PDB entry 1KK8 | X-ray diffraction, 2.30 A resolution | chains A and C of the 3 polymer chains in the assembly

Chain A:
Molecule: Myosin Heavy Chain, Striated muscle
Organism: Argopecten irradians
Notes: fragment: myosin heavy chain; engineered mutation(s): FRAGMENT: PAPAIN DIGESTED, SUBFRAGMENT 1 (S1)
UniProt: P24733 (MYS_AEQIR); numbering as in UniProt (aligned over 1-837)
Amino-acid sequence (837 residues; each row starts with the number of its first residue):
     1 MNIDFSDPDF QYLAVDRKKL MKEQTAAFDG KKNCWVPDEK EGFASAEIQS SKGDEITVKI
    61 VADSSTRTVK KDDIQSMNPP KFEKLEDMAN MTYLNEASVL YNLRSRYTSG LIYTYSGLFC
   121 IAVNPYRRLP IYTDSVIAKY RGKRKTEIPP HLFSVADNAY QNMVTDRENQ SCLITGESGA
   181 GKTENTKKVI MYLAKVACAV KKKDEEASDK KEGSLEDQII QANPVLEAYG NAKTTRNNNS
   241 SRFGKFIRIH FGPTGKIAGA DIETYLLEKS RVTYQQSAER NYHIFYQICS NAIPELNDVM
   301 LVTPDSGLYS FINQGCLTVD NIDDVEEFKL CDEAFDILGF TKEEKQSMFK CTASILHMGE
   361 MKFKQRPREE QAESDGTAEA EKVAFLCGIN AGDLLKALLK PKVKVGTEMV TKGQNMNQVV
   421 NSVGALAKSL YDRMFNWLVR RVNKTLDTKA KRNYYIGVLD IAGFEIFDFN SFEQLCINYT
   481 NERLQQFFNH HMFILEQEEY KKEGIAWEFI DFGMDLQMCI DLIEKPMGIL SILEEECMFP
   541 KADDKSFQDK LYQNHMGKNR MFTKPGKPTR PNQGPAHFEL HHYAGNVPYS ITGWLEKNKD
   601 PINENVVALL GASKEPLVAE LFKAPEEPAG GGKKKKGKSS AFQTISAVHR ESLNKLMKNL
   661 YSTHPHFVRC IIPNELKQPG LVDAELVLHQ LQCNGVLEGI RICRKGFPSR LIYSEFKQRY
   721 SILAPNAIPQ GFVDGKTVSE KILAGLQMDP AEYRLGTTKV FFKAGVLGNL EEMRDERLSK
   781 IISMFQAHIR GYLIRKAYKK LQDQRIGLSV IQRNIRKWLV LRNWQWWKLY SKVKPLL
Disordered / not traced: 23-24, 202-209, 366-369, 405-408, 625-642, 699-703, 731-733
Bound ions: Mg2+: T183, S241 (together with ADP, beryllium trifluoride)
Ligand contacts: ADP / beryllium trifluoride: I112, N124, P125, Y126, R127, R128, Y132, E177, S178, G179, A180, G181, K182, T183, E184, N185, N237, N239, S240, S241
UniProt features mapped onto this chain:
  - region: L653 to E675 (Actin-binding)
  - binding site (ATP): G176 to T183
What the authors report for this chain:
  - Mg2+ coordination: T183, S241
  - conformationally variable residues (loop rearrangement): I461 to G463
  - binding site for the ligand ADP: N237
  - binding site for beryllium trifluoride: N237

Chain C:
Molecule: Myosin Essential Light Chain, Striated adductor muscle
Organism: Argopecten irradians
Notes: fragment: myosin essential light chain
UniProt: P07291 (MLE_AEQIR); residues 1-154 here = UniProt positions 1-154
Amino-acid sequence (154 residues; numbered 1 to 154; the number before each row is that of its first residue):
     1 PKLSQDEIDD LKDVFELFDF WDGRDGAVDA FKLGDVCRCL GINPRNEDVF AVGGTHKMGE
    61 KSLPFEEFLP AYEGLMDCEQ GTFADYMEAF KTFDREGQGF ISGAELRHVL TALGERLSDE
   121 DVDEIIKLTD LQEDLEGNVK YEDFVKKVMA GPYP
Bound ions: Ca2+: D19, D22, G23, D25, A27

Interface between chain A and chain C:
Contacting residue pairs (97; chain A residue first):
  K31(A) - R95(C)
  K31(A) - E96(C)
  I48(A) - R95(C)
  S50(A) - R95(C)
  S51(A) - R95(C)
  S51(A) - E105(C)  hydrogen bond
  K52(A) - E105(C)  hydrogen bond (backbone-side chain)
  K52(A) - H108(C)
  G53(A) - E105(C)  hydrogen bond (backbone-side chain)
  G53(A) - H108(C)
  S721(A) - E88(C)  hydrogen bond
  S721(A) - K91(C)  hydrogen bond
  P725(A) - A84(C)
  P725(A) - D85(C)
  P725(A) - E88(C)
  N726(A) - T82(C)  hydrogen bond
  N726(A) - A84(C)
  N726(A) - D85(C)  hydrogen bond
  R774(A) - T92(C)
  R777(A) - E79(C)  salt bridge
  L778(A) - A89(C)  hydrophobic
  L778(A) - T92(C)
  K780(A) - R45(C)
  K780(A) - E79(C)  salt bridge
  I781(A) - D85(C)
  I781(A) - Y86(C)
  I781(A) - A89(C)  hydrophobic
  I782(A) - L113(C)  hydrophobic
  S783(A) - G114(C)
  S783(A) - E115(C)  hydrogen bond (side chain-backbone)
  M784(A) - R45(C)
  M784(A) - E79(C)
  M784(A) - Q80(C)
  M784(A) - G81(C)
  M784(A) - Y86(C)
  F785(A) - Y86(C)  hydrophobic
  F785(A) - F90(C)  hydrophobic
  F785(A) - F144(C)  hydrophobic
  F785(A) - V145(C)  hydrophobic
  Q786(A) - V109(C)
  Q786(A) - L110(C)  hydrogen bond (side chain-backbone)
  Q786(A) - L113(C)  hydrogen bond (side chain-backbone)
  Q786(A) - G114(C)
  Q786(A) - E115(C)  hydrogen bond (side chain-backbone)
  Q786(A) - R116(C)
  A787(A) - N43(C)
  A787(A) - P44(C)
  A787(A) - R45(C)
  H788(A) - N43(C)
  H788(A) - Y86(C)  hydrogen bond
  H788(A) - V148(C)
  H788(A) - M149(C)
  I789(A) - L110(C)  hydrophobic
  I789(A) - L117(C)  hydrophobic
  I789(A) - I125(C)  hydrophobic
  I789(A) - V148(C)  hydrophobic
  R790(A) - R38(C)
  R790(A) - N46(C)
  R790(A) - E115(C)  hydrogen bond (side chain-backbone)
  R790(A) - R116(C)  hydrogen bond (side chain-backbone)
  R790(A) - L117(C)
  G791(A) - R38(C)
  G791(A) - N43(C)
  Y792(A) - I125(C)  hydrophobic
  Y792(A) - L128(C)  hydrogen bond (side chain-backbone)
  Y792(A) - T129(C)
  Y792(A) - K147(C)
  Y792(A) - V148(C)
  Y792(A) - G151(C)
  Y792(A) - P152(C)
  L793(A) - D121(C)
  L793(A) - E124(C)
  I794(A) - D35(C)
  I794(A) - R38(C)
  I794(A) - C39(C)  hydrophobic
  R795(A) - R38(C)  hydrogen bond (side chain-backbone)
  R795(A) - G41(C)
  R795(A) - I42(C)  hydrogen bond (side chain-backbone)
  R795(A) - N43(C)  hydrogen bond
  R795(A) - P152(C)
  R795(A) - Y153(C)
  K796(A) - L128(C)
  K796(A) - P152(C)
  K796(A) - Y153(C)  hydrogen bond (backbone-side chain)
  Y798(A) - V14(C)
  Y798(A) - L17(C)  hydrophobic
  Y798(A) - C39(C)  hydrophobic
  K799(A) - Y153(C)
  L801(A) - L17(C)
  L801(A) - F18(C)  hydrophobic
  L801(A) - W21(C)  hydrogen bond (backbone-side chain)
  Q802(A) - L17(C)
  Q804(A) - W21(C)
  R805(A) - L17(C)
  R805(A) - F20(C)
  R805(A) - W21(C)
  S809(A) - F20(C)
Other interface residues (no listed pair), chain A (41 interface residues in all): K71, I722, I728, S779, L808
Other interface residues (no listed pair), chain C (53 interface residues in all): E16, F93, S102

In short:
41 residues of chain A and 53 residues of chain C are in contact, with 20 hydrogen bonds and 2 salt bridges.
Polar pairs include R777(A)-E79(C), K780(A)-E79(C) and S51(A)-E105(C). Chain A binds ADP / beryllium
trifluoride. From the paper: a binding site for the ligand ADP at N237(A); a binding site for beryllium
trifluoride at N237(A).
Here chain A is Myosin Heavy Chain, Striated muscle and chain C is Myosin Essential Light Chain, Striated
adductor muscle, both from Argopecten irradians. Entry 1KK8 (SCALLOP MYOSIN (S1-ADP-BeFx) IN THE
ACTIN-DETACHED CONFORMATION) was determined by X-ray diffraction (same publication as 1KQM, 1KWO, 1L2O and
1KK7).
